PDB entry 3EIQ | X-ray diffraction, 3.50 A resolution | chains A and C of the 3 polymer chains in the assembly

[Chain A]
Molecule: Eukaryotic initiation factor 4A-I
Organism: Homo sapiens
Notes: EC 3.6.1.-
UniProtKB: P60842 (IF4A1_HUMAN); numbering as in UniProt (aligned over 1-406)
Chain sequence (414 residues; row label = number of the first residue in the row; numbers below 1 keep their minus sign (Gly-7 is residue -7)):
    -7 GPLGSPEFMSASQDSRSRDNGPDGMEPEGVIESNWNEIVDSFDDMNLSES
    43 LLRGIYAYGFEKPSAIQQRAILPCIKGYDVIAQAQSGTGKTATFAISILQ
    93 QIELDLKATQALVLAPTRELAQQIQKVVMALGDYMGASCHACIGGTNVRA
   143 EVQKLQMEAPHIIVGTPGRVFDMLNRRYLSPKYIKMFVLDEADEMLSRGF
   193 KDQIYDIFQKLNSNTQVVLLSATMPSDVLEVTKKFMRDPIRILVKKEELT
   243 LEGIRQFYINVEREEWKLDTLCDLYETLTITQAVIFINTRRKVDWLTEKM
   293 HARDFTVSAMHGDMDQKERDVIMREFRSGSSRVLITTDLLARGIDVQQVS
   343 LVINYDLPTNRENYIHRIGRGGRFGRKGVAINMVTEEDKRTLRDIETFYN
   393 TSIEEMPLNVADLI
Unresolved in the structure: -7 to 21, 303-305, 322-324, 334-335, 363-369, 401-406
Construct notes: expression tag (-7 to 0)
UniProt features mapped onto this chain:
  - motif: Asp32 to Gln60 (Q motif), Asp182 to Asp185 (DEAD box)
  - binding site (ATP): Ala76 to Thr83
  - modified residue: Ser2 (N-acetylserine), Ser4 (Phosphoserine), Lys118 (N6-acetyllysine), Thr158 (Phosphothreonine), Lys174 (N6-acetyllysine), Lys193 (N6-acetyllysine), Lys238 (N6-acetyllysine)
  - cross-link (Glycyl lysine isopeptide (Lys-Gly)): Lys146 (interchain with G-Cter in SUMO2), Lys225 (interchain with G-Cter in SUMO2), Lys238 (interchain with G-Cter in SUMO2), Lys309 (interchain with G-Cter in SUMO2), Lys369 (interchain with G-Cter in SUMO2), Lys381 (interchain with G-Cter in SUMO2)

[Chain C]
Molecule: Programmed cell death protein 4
Organism: Mus musculus
UniProtKB: Q61823 (PDCD4_MOUSE); numbering as in UniProt (aligned over 120-469)
Chain sequence (358 residues; row label = number of the first residue in the row):
   112 GPLGSPEFGKGVWGTPGQVYDVEEVDVKDPNYDDDQENCVYETVVLPLDE
   162 TAFEKTLTPIIQEYFEHGDTNEVAEMLRDLNLGEMKSGVPVLAVSLALEG
   212 KASHREMTSKLLSDLCGTVMSTNDVEKSFDKLLKDLPELALDTPRAPQLV
   262 GQFIARAVGDGILCNTYIDSYKGTVDCVQARAALDKATVLLSMSKGGKRK
   312 DSVWGSGGGQQPVNHLVKEIDMLLKEYLLSGDISEAEHCLKELEVPHFHH
   362 ELVYEAIVMVLESTGESAFKMILDLLKSLWKSSTITIDQMKRGYERIYNE
   412 IPDINLDVPHSYSVLERFVEECFQAGIISKQLRDLCPSRGRKRFVSEGDG
   462 GRLKPESY
Unresolved in the structure: 112-160, 284-286, 305-313, 451-469
Construct notes: expression tag (112-119)
UniProt features mapped onto this chain:
  - motif: Pro448 to Arg454 (Nuclear localization signal)
  - modified residue: Tyr152 (Phosphotyrosine), Ser313 (Phosphoserine), Ser317 (Phosphoserine), Ser457 (Phosphoserine)
  - mutagenesis: Asp414 (D414A: Strongly reduced interaction with EIF4A1), Asp418 (D418A: Strongly reduced interaction with EIF4A1), Ser457 (S457A/D: No effect on interaction with EIF4A1)
From the paper describing this entry:
  - mutagenesis - D253A: abolished binding to compete with eIF4Gc
  - mutagenesis - P420A (Kd of 10 uM): decreased binding to eIF4Gc
  - mutagenesis - D190A: unchanged binding to eIF4Gc
  - mutagenesis - D190A, R403A: unchanged binding to eIF4A

[Interface between chain A and chain C]
Pairs across the interface (70):
  Thr109(A) with Glu210(C)
  Arg110(A) with Glu210(C), salt bridge; Leu250(C); Asp253(C), salt bridge
  Glu111(A) with Gln173(C); Glu210(C)
  Thr138(A) with Glu161(C); Thr162(C); Glu165(C)
  Asn139(A) with Thr162(C)
  Val140(A) with Glu249(C)
  Thr158(A) with Leu252(C); Asp253(C), hydrogen bond
  Gly160(A) with Leu252(C)
  Arg161(A) with Glu249(C), salt bridge; Leu252(C), hydrogen bond (backbone-backbone); Asp253(C), salt bridge
  Ser189(A) with Arg256(C)
  Arg190(A) with Leu209(C); Glu210(C); Asp253(C), hydrogen bond (side chain-backbone); Thr254(C), hydrogen bond; Pro255(C); Arg256(C)
  Gly191(A) with Pro255(C); Arg256(C)
  Phe192(A) with Leu252(C); Asp253(C); Pro255(C), hydrophobic
  Glu240(A) with Thr397(C); Ile398(C); Asp399(C)
  Leu243(A) with Arg403(C)
  Asn280(A) with His178(C)
  Thr281(A) with His178(C); Glu183(C)
  Arg282(A) with Pro170(C), hydrogen bond (side chain-backbone); Ile171(C); Glu174(C); Met187(C)
  Arg283(A) with Glu183(C); Glu186(C), salt bridge
  Thr329(A) with Glu174(C), hydrogen bond
  Asp330(A) with Glu177(C)
  Leu331(A) with Gln173(C); Glu174(C)
  Thr351(A) with Glu177(C), hydrogen bond (side chain-backbone); His178(C), hydrogen bond (side chain-backbone); Gln321(C)
  Asn352(A) with Gly320(C); Gln321(C)
  Arg353(A) with Gly320(C), hydrogen bond (backbone-backbone); Gln322(C), hydrogen bond (side chain-backbone); Val324(C)
  Glu354(A) with Glu355(C); Val356(C); Pro357(C); His358(C), salt bridge
  Asn355(A) with Glu177(C)
  Ile357(A) with His358(C)
  Thr389(A) with His361(C)
  Phe390(A) with Val356(C), hydrophobic; His358(C); Phe359(C); His361(C), hydrogen bond (backbone-side chain)
  Tyr391(A) with His358(C); Arg403(C)
  Asn392(A) with His361(C); Arg403(C); Arg407(C)
Other interface residues (no listed pair), chain A (39 interface residues in all): Gly136, Gly137, Asp164, Thr242, Glu244, Asp386, Thr393
Other interface residues (no listed pair), chain C (40 interface residues in all): Gly179, Asp190, Leu327, Lys402
The authors on this interface:
  - specific contacts: Arg110(A)-Asp253(C) (salt bridge), Arg161(A)-Glu249(C) (salt bridge)
  - interface residues, chain A: Ile357(A), Phe390(A), Tyr391(A)
  - interface residues, chain C: Val356(C), Pro357(C), His358(C), Phe359(C)

[Overview]
39 residues of chain A and 40 residues of chain C are in contact; the contacts include 11 hydrogen bonds and 6
salt bridges. Polar pairs include Arg110(A)-Glu210(C), Arg110(A)-Asp253(C) and Arg161(A)-Glu249(C). The
authors report salt bridges between Arg110(A) and Asp253(C) and Arg161(A) and Glu249(C). From the paper: D253A
of chain C abolishes binding to compete with eIF4Gc; interface residues Ile357(A), Phe390(A) and Val356(C)
among others; 4 substitutions were tested in all.
Here chain A is Eukaryotic initiation factor 4A-I (Homo sapiens) and chain C is Programmed cell death protein
4 (Mus musculus). Entry 3EIQ (Crystal structure of Pdcd4-eIF4A) was determined by X-ray diffraction together
with 3EIJ from the same study.
